6A5R - chains T and f of the 23 polymer chains in the assembly; structure by electron microscopy, 8.70 A resolution (very low resolution: no residue pairs are listed; an interface is given only as per-side residue counts).

# Chain T
Molecule: 198-nt DNA strand
Sequence (198 nucleotides; numbered -72 to 125; the number before each row is that of its first residue; numbers below 1 keep their minus sign (DA-72 is residue -72)):
   -72 ATCAGAATCCCGGTGCCGAGGCCGCTCAATTGGTCGTAGACAGCTCTAGC
   -22 ACCGCTTAAACGCACGTACGCGCTGTCCCCCGCGTTTTAACCGCCAAGGG
    28 GATTACACCCAAGACACCAGGCACGAGACAGAAAAAAACAACGAAAACGG
    78 CCACCACCCAAACACACCAAACACAAGAGCTAATTGACTGACGTAAGC
Not modelled in the structure: 64-125

# Chain f
Molecule: Histone H4
Source organism: Homo sapiens
UniProt: P62805 (H4_HUMAN); residues 0-102 here correspond to UniProt positions 1-103 (UniProt number = residue number + 1)
Amino-acid sequence (106 residues; row label = number of the first residue in the row; numbers below 1 keep their minus sign (Gly-3 is residue -3)):
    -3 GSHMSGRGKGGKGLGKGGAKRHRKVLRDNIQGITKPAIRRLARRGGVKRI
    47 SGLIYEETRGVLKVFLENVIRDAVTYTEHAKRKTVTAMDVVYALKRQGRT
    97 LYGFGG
Not modelled in the structure: -3 to 24
Construct notes: expression tag (-3 to -1)
UniProt features mapped onto this chain:
  - DNA-binding region: Lys16 to Lys20
  - modified residue: Ser1 (N-acetylserine), Arg3 (Asymmetric dimethylarginine), Lys5 (N6-(2-hydroxyisobutyryl)lysine), Lys8 (N6-(2-hydroxyisobutyryl)lysine), Lys12 (N6-(2-hydroxyisobutyryl)lysine), Lys16 (N6-(2-hydroxyisobutyryl)lysine), Lys20 (N6,N6,N6-trimethyllysine), Lys31 (N6-(2-hydroxyisobutyryl)lysine), Lys44 (N6-(2-hydroxyisobutyryl)lysine), Ser47 (Phosphoserine), Tyr51 (Phosphotyrosine), Lys59 (N6-(2-hydroxyisobutyryl)lysine), Lys77 (N6-(2-hydroxyisobutyryl)lysine), Lys79 (N6-(2-hydroxyisobutyryl)lysine), Thr80 (Phosphothreonine), Tyr88 (Phosphotyrosine), Lys91 (N6-(2-hydroxyisobutyryl)lysine)
  - cross-link (Glycyl lysine isopeptide (Lys-Gly)): Lys12 (interchain with G-Cter in SUMO2), Lys20 (interchain with G-Cter in SUMO2), Lys31 (interchain with G-Cter in SUMO2), Lys59 (interchain with G-Cter in SUMO2), Lys79 (interchain with G-Cter in SUMO2), Lys91 (interchain with G-Cter in SUMO2)

# Interface between chain T and chain f
At this resolution (9 A) residue pairs are not listed: 7 residues of chain T and 8 of chain f lie at the interface.

# Summary
7 residues of chain T face 8 of chain f across their interface. From UniProt: a DNA-binding region on chain f.
Chain T is a 198-nt DNA strand and chain f is Histone H4 (Homo sapiens); the structure, RNA polymerase II
elongation complex stalled at SHL(-2) of the nucleosome, was determined by electron microscopy together with
6A5L, 6A5O, 6A5P, 6A5T, 6A5U and 6INQ from the same study.
